Entry 5UI8 (X-ray diffraction, 3.76 A resolution); this record covers chains J and M of the 6 polymer chains in the assembly.

# Chain J
Name: DNA-directed RNA polymerase subunit beta'
From: Escherichia coli O157:H7
Notes: EC 2.7.7.6
Reference sequence: P0A8T8 (RPOC_ECO57); residues 1-1407 here = UniProt positions 1-1407
Amino-acid sequence (1407 residues; row label = number of the first residue in the row):
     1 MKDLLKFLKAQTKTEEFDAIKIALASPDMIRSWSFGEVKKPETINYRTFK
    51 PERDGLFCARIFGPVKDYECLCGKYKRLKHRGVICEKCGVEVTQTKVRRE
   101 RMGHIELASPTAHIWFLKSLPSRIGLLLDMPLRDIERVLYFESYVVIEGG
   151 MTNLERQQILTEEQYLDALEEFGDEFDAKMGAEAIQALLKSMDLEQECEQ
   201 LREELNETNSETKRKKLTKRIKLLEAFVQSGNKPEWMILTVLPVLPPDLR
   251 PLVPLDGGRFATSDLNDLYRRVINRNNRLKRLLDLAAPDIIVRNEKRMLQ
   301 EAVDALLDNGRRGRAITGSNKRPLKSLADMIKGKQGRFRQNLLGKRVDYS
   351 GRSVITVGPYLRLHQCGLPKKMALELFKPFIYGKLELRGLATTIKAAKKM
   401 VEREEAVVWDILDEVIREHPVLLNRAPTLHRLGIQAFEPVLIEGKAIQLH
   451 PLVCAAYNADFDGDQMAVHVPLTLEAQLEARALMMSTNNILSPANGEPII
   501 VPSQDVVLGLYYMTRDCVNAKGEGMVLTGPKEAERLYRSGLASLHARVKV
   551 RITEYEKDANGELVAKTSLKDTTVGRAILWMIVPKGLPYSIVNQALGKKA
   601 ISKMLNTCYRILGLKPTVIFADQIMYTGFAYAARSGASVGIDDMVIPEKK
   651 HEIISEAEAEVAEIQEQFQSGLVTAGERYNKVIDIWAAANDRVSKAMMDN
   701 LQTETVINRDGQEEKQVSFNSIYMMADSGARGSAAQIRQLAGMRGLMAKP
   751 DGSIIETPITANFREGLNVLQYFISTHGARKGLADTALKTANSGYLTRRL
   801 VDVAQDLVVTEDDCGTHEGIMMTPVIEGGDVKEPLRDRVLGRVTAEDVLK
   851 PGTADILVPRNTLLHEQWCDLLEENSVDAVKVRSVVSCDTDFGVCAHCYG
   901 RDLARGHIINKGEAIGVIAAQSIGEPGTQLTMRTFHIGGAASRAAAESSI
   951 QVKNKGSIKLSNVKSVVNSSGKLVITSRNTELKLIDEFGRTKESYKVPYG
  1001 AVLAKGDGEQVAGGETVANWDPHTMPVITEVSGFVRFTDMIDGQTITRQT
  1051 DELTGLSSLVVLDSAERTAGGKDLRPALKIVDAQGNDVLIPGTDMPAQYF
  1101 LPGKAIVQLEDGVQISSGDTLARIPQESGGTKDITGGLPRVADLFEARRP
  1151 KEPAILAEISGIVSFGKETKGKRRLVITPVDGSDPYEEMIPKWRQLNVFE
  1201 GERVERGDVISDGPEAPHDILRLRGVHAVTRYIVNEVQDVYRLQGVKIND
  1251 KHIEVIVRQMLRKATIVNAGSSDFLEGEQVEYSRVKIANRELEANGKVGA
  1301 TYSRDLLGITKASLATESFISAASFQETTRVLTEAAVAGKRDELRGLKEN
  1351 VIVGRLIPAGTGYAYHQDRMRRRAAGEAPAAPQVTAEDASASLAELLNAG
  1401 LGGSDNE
Not modelled in the structure: 254-259, 932-947, 1127-1134, 1195-1200, 1373-1407
Ion coordination: Zn2+ site 1: Cys-70, Cys-72, Cys-85, Cys-88; Mg2+ near Asp-462 (its only coordinating residue here); Zn2+ site 2: Cys-814, Cys-888, Cys-898
UniProt features mapped onto this chain:
  - binding site (Zn(2+)): Cys-70, Cys-72, Cys-85, Cys-88, Cys-814, Cys-888, Cys-895, Cys-898
  - binding site (Mg(2+)): Asp-460, Asp-462, Asp-464
  - modified residue: Lys-972 (N6-acetyllysine)

# Chain M
Name: RNA polymerase sigma-54 factor
From: Klebsiella pneumoniae
Reference sequence: A0A0J4U551 (A0A0J4U551_KLEPN); numbering as in UniProt (aligned over 1-477)
Amino-acid sequence (477 residues; numbered 1 to 477; the number before each row is that of its first residue):
     1 MKQGLQLRLSQQLAMTPQLQQAIRLLQLSTLELQQELQQALESNPLLEQT
    51 DLHDEVEAKEVEDRESLDTVDALEQKEMPDELPLDASWDEIYTAGTPSGN
   101 GVDYQDDELPVYQGETTQTLQDYLMWQVELTPFTDTDRAIATSIVDAVDD
   151 TGYLTIQIEDIVDSIGDDEIGLEEVEAVLKRIQRFDPVGVAAKDLRDCLL
   201 IQLSQFAKETPWLEEARLIISDHLDLLANHDFRTLMRVTRLKEEVLKEAV
   251 NLIQSLDPRPGQSIHTSEPEYVIPDVLVRKVSGRWTVELNADSIPRLKIN
   301 QQYAAMGNSARNDADGQFIRSNLQEARWLIKSLESRNDTLLRVSRCIVEQ
   351 QQAFFEQGEEYMKPMVLADIAQAVEMHESTISRVTTQKYLHSPRGIFELK
   401 YFFSSHVNTEGGGEASSTAIRALVKKLIAAENPAKPLSDSKLTSMLSEQG
   451 IMVARRTVAKYRESLSIPPSNQRKQLV
Not modelled in the structure: 1-19, 56-111, 231-232, 307-313, 406-415, 475-477
From the paper describing this entry:
  - contacts within the chain: Asp-275/Arg-336, Leu-26/Lys-388 (backbone contact)

# Interface between chain J and chain M
Residue-residue contacts (42; chain J residue first):
  Met-1(J) with Ile-165(M); Gly-166(M)
  Lys-2(J) with Ile-165(M)
  Lys-6(J) with Arg-138(M); Thr-142(M), hydrogen bond
  Phe-7(J) with Asp-135(M)
  Lys-40(J) with Gln-35(M)
  Glu-42(J) with Gln-35(M)
  Asn-45(J) with Leu-31(M)
  Tyr-46(J) with Leu-31(M), hydrophobic
  Phe-49(J) with Glu-270(M); Tyr-271(M)
  Lys-66(J) with Asp-150(M), salt bridge
  Arg-77(J) with Asp-146(M)
  Leu-78(J) with Ser-143(M); Asp-146(M), hydrogen bond (backbone-side chain)
  Pro-251(J) with Glu-115(M)
  Leu-252(J) with Gly-114(M)
  Phe-260(J) with Tyr-271(M)
  Asn-274(J) with Gln-38(M), hydrogen bond; Glu-42(M)
  Asn-277(J) with Glu-42(M)
  Arg-278(J) with Glu-42(M); Leu-46(M), hydrogen bond (side chain-backbone)
  Arg-281(J) with Ser-43(M)
  Leu-285(J) with Ser-43(M)
  Pro-288(J) with Asp-315(M)
  Ile-291(J) with Tyr-303(M), hydrophobic
  Asn-294(J) with Gln-302(M), hydrogen bond
  Glu-295(J) with Tyr-303(M)
  Gly-313(J) with Asp-54(M); Glu-55(M), hydrogen bond (backbone-backbone)
  Arg-314(J) with Glu-55(M), hydrogen bond (backbone-backbone)
  Ile-316(J) with His-53(M), hydrogen bond (backbone-backbone)
  Gly-318(J) with Asp-51(M)
  Ser-319(J) with Asp-51(M), hydrogen bond (backbone-side chain)
  Thr-393(J) with Arg-181(M)
  Ile-394(J) with Leu-130(M), hydrophobic; Phe-185(M), hydrophobic
  Lys-395(J) with Phe-185(M); Asp-186(M)
  Lys-398(J) with Tyr-123(M)
Also at the interface, not in a pair above, chain J (44 interface residues in all): Asp-3, Pro-41, Arg-47, Glu-52, Lys-76, Lys-79, Arg-275, Ala-287, Met-298, Ala-315, Lys-399
Also at the interface, not in a pair above, chain M (42 interface residues in all): Leu-41, Asn-44, Pro-45, Thr-50, Trp-126, Thr-131, Ala-139, Asp-163, Ser-164, Arg-184, Phe-318, Ile-319

# In short
44 residues of chain J face 42 of chain M across their interface; the contacts include 9 hydrogen bonds and 1
salt bridge. Polar pairs include Lys-66(J)/Asp-150(M), Lys-6(J)/Thr-142(M) and Leu-78(J)/Asp-146(M). UniProt
lists 8 Zn2+-binding residues and 3 Mg2+-binding residues on chain J. The paper reports contacts within the
chain involving Asp-275(M), Arg-336(M) and Lys-388(M) among others.
Here chain J is DNA-directed RNA polymerase subunit beta' (Escherichia coli O157:H7) and chain M is RNA
polymerase sigma-54 factor (Klebsiella pneumoniae). Entry 5UI8 (structure of sigmaN-holoenzyme) was determined
by X-ray diffraction, deposited together with 5UI5.
